Entry 7YOV (electron microscopy, 3.25 A resolution); this record covers chains D and E of the 5 polymer chains in the assembly.

== Chain D (and E) ==
Name: NDV P protein
Source organism: Avian orthoavulavirus 1
Notes: chain E of this document is another copy of the same molecule, construct and numbering; everything in this record applies to it too
UniProtKB: A0A0S2UXI9 (A0A0S2UXI9_9MONO); residues 1-399 here = UniProt positions 1-399
Chain sequence (399 residues; row label = number of the first residue in the row):
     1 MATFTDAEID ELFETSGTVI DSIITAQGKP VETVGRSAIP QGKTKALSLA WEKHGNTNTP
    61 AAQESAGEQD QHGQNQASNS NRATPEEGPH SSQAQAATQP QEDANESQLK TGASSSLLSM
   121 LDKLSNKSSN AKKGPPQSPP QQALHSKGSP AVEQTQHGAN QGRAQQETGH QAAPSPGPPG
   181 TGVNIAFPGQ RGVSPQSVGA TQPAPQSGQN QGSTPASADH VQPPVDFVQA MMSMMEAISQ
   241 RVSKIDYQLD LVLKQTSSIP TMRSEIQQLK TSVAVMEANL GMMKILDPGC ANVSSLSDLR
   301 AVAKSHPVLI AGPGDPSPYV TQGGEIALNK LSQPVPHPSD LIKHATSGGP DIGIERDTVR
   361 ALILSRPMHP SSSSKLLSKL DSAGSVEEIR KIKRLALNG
Disordered / not traced: 1-235, 312-399 (chain E: 1-235, 344-349)

== Chain D / chain E interface ==
Contacting residue pairs (51):
  Val-242(D) / Gln-240(E)
  Ile-245(D) / Lys-244(E)
  Asp-246(D) / Lys-244(E)  salt bridge
  Leu-249(D) / Lys-244(E)
  Leu-249(D) / Tyr-247(E)  hydrophobic
  Leu-249(D) / Gln-248(E)
  Val-252(D) / Tyr-247(E)  hydrogen bond (backbone-side chain)
  Leu-253(D) / Tyr-247(E)  hydrogen bond (backbone-side chain)
  Thr-256(D) / Tyr-247(E)  hydrogen bond
  Thr-256(D) / Leu-251(E)
  Thr-256(D) / Lys-254(E)
  Ile-259(D) / Ser-258(E)
  Arg-263(D) / Ser-257(E)  hydrogen bond (side chain-backbone)
  Arg-263(D) / Thr-261(E)  hydrogen bond
  Arg-263(D) / Met-262(E)
  Ile-266(D) / Glu-265(E)
  Gln-267(D) / Glu-265(E)
  Leu-269(D) / Leu-269(E)
  Lys-270(D) / Glu-265(E)
  Lys-270(D) / Gln-268(E)  hydrogen bond (side chain-backbone)
  Lys-270(D) / Leu-269(E)
  Lys-270(D) / Ser-272(E)  hydrogen bond
  Val-273(D) / Ser-272(E)
  Val-273(D) / Met-276(E)  hydrophobic
  Met-276(D) / Met-276(E)  hydrophobic
  Glu-277(D) / Met-276(E)
  Leu-280(D) / Asn-279(E)
  Gly-281(D) / Asn-279(E)
  Lys-284(D) / Val-308(E)
  Lys-284(D) / Leu-309(E)
  Lys-284(D) / Ile-310(E)  hydrogen bond (backbone-backbone)
  Ile-285(D) / Gly-281(E)
  Ile-285(D) / Val-308(E)
  Ile-285(D) / Leu-309(E)  hydrophobic
  Leu-286(D) / Gly-281(E)
  Leu-286(D) / Met-283(E)
  Leu-286(D) / Val-308(E)  hydrogen bond (backbone-backbone)
  Leu-286(D) / Ile-310(E)  hydrophobic
  Leu-286(D) / Ile-326(E)  hydrophobic
  Pro-288(D) / Met-283(E)
  Pro-288(D) / Gly-324(E)
  Cys-290(D) / Ser-317(E)
  Asn-292(D) / Ile-310(E)
  Val-293(D) / Gly-314(E)
  Val-293(D) / Pro-316(E)
  Ser-294(D) / Gly-312(E)  hydrogen bond (side chain-backbone)
  Ser-294(D) / Pro-313(E)
  Ser-294(D) / Gly-314(E)  hydrogen bond (backbone-backbone)
  Ser-295(D) / Pro-313(E)
  Ser-295(D) / Gly-314(E)
  Leu-296(D) / Pro-313(E)
Also at the interface, not in a pair above, chain D (31 interface residues in all): Pro-260, Met-283, Asp-287
Also at the interface, not in a pair above, chain E (35 interface residues in all): Ile-266, Val-273, Val-275, Leu-280, Pro-307, Asp-315, Val-320

== In short ==
31 residues of chain D and 35 residues of chain E are in contact, with 11 hydrogen bonds and 1 salt bridge.
Among the polar pairs are Asp-246(D)/Lys-244(E), Val-252(D)/Tyr-247(E) and Leu-253(D)/Tyr-247(E).
Chain D and chain E are both NDV P protein (Avian orthoavulavirus 1); the structure, Cryo-EM structure of RNA
polymerase in complex with P protein tetramer of Newcastle disease virus, was determined by electron
microscopy, deposited together with 7YOT and 7YOU.
